Entry 9H90 (electron microscopy, 2.80 A resolution); this record covers chains a and k of the 18 polymer chains in the assembly.

Chain a:
Molecule: 16S ribosomal RNA
Organism: Vibrio natriegens
Sequence (1544 nucleotides; each row starts with the number of its first residue):
     1 AAAUUGAAGA GUUUGAUCAU GGCUCAGAUU GAACGCUGGC GGCAGGCCUA ACACAUGCAA
    61 GUCGAGCGGA AACGAGUUAU CUGAACCUUC GGGGAACGAU AACGGCGUCG AGCGGCGGAC
   121 GGGUGAGUAA UGCCUAGGAA AUUGCCCUGA UGUGGGGGAU AACCAUUGGA AACGAUGGCU
   181 AAUACCGCAU GAUGCCUACG GGCCAAAGAG GGGGACCUUC GGGCCUCUCG CGUCAGGAUA
   241 UGCCUAGGUG GGAUUAGCUA GUUGGUGAGG UAAGGGCUCA CCAAGGCGAC GAUCCCUAGC
   301 UGGUCUGAGA GGAUGAUCAG CCACACUGGA ACUGAGACAC GGUCCAGACU CCUACGGGAG
   361 GCAGCAGUGG GGAAUAUUGC ACAAUGGGCG CAAGCCUGAU GCAGCCAUGC CGCGUGUGUG
   421 AAGAAGGCCU UCGGGUUGUA AAGCACUUUC AGUCGUGAGG AAGGUAGUGU AGUUAAUAGC
   481 UGCAUUAUUU GACGUUAGCG ACAGAAGAAG CACCGGCUAA CUCCGUGCCA GCAGCCGCGG
   541 UAAUACGGAG GGUGCGAGCG UUAAUCGGAA UUACUGGGCG UAAAGCGCAU GCAGGUGGUU
   601 UGUUAAGUCA GAUGUGAAAG CCCGGGGCUC AACCUCGGAA UAGCAUUUGA AACUGGCAGA
   661 CUAGAGUACU GUAGAGGGGG GUAGAAUUUC AGGUGUAGCG GUGAAAUGCG UAGAGAUCUG
   721 AAGGAAUACC GGUGGCGAAG GCGGCCCCCU GGACAGAUAC UGACACUCAG AUGCGAAAGC
   781 GUGGGGAGCA AACAGGAUUA GAUACCCUGG UAGUCCACGC CGUAAACGAU GUCUACUUGG
   841 AGGUUGUGGC CUUGAGCCGU GGCUUUCGGA GCUAACGCGU UAAGUAGACC GCCUGGGGAG
   901 UACGGUCGCA AGAUUAAAAC UCAAAUGAAU UGACGGGGGC CCGCACAAGC GGUGGAGCAU
   961 GUGGUUUAAU UCGAUGCAAC GCGAAGAACC UUACCUACUC UUGACAUCCA GAGAACUUUU
  1021 CAGAGAUGAA UUGGUGCCUU CGGGAACUCU GAGACAGGUG CUGCAUGGCU GUCGUCAGCU
  1081 CGUGUUGUGA AAUGUUGGGU UAAGUCCCGC AACGAGCGCA ACCCUUAUCC UUGUUUGCCA
  1141 GCGAGUAAUG UCGGGAACUC CAGGGAGACU GCCGGUGAUA AACCGGAGGA AGGUGGGGAU
  1201 GACGUCAAGU CAUCAUGGCC CUUACGAGUA GGGCUACACA CGUGCUACAA UGGCGCAUAC
  1261 AGAGGGCGGC CAACUUGCGA AAGUGAGCGA AUCCCAAAAA GUGCGUCGUA GUCCGGAUUG
  1321 GAGUCUGCAA CUCGACUCCA UGAAGUCGGA AUCGCUAGUA AUCGUGGAUC AGAAUGCCAC
  1381 GGUGAAUACG UUCCCGGGCC UUGUACACAC CGCCCGUCAC ACCAUGGGAG UGGGCUGCAA
  1441 AAGAAGUAGG UAGUUUAACC UUCGGGGGGA CGCUUACCAC UUUGUGGUUC AUGACUGGGG
  1501 UGAAGUCGUA ACAAGGUAGC GCUAGGGGAA CCUGGCGCUG GAUC
Unresolved in the structure: 73-107
Residues lining bound ligands: spectinomycin (SCM): C1073, G1074, C1076, G1078, C1079, A1202, C1203, G1204, U1205, G1397, G1398, C1399

Chain k:
Protein: 30S ribosomal protein S11
Organism: Vibrio natriegens
Reference sequence: A0AAN0Y004 (A0AAN0Y004_VIBNA); residue numbers follow UniProt; this construct covers 1-129
Chain sequence (129 residues; row label = number of the first residue in the row):
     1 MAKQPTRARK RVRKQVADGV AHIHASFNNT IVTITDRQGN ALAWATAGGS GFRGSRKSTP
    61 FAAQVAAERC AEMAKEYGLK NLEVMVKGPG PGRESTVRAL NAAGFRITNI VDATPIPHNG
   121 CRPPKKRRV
Unresolved in the structure: 1-12

Interface between chain a and chain k:
Pairs across the interface - 84 pairs, chain a then chain k:
  G684(a) with His-118(k), hydrogen bond to the base
  A685(a) with Ile-116(k), hydrogen bond to the sugar; Pro-117(k), base contact; His-118(k), hydrogen bond to the base; Asn-119(k), base contact; Gly-120(k), base contact
  A686(a) with Pro-115(k), phosphate contact; Ile-116(k), sugar contact; Pro-117(k), sugar contact
  U687(a) with Cys-121(k), base contact
  G693(a) with Gly-39(k), hydrogen bond to the base; Asn-40(k), hydrogen bond to the base
  U694(a) with Asn-40(k), sugar contact; Ala-41(k), hydrogen bond to the sugar
  G695(a) with Ala-41(k), sugar contact; Leu-42(k), phosphate contact; Trp-44(k), hydrogen bond to the sugar
  U696(a) with Trp-44(k), hydrogen bond to the sugar
  A697(a) with Trp-44(k), sugar contact
  G698(a) with Trp-44(k), sugar contact; Thr-46(k), hydrogen bond to the phosphate; Gly-49(k), phosphate contact
  C699(a) with Asn-29(k), hydrogen bond to the phosphate; Thr-46(k), hydrogen bond to the phosphate; Gly-48(k), phosphate contact; Gly-49(k), phosphate contact
  G700(a) with Ser-26(k), phosphate contact; Asn-29(k), phosphate contact
  G701(a) with Asn-28(k), hydrogen bond to the phosphate; Lys-57(k), hydrogen bond to the base
  U702(a) with Asn-28(k), hydrogen bond to the phosphate; Gly-54(k), base contact; Lys-57(k), base contact; Arg-127(k), salt bridge to the phosphate
  G703(a) with Arg-127(k), salt bridge to the phosphate
  A704(a) with Ser-55(k), phosphate contact
  A705(a) with Gly-54(k), phosphate contact
  A714(a) with Trp-44(k), base contact
  G715(a) with Ile-31(k), base contact; Trp-44(k), base contact
  A716(a) with His-24(k), phosphate contact; Ile-31(k), sugar contact; Thr-33(k), hydrogen bond to the sugar; Ala-41(k), base contact
  U717(a) with His-22(k), hydrogen bond to the phosphate; Thr-35(k), sugar contact; Gly-39(k), hydrogen bond to the sugar; Lys-87(k), salt bridge to the phosphate
  C718(a) with His-22(k), phosphate contact; Gln-38(k), hydrogen bond to the sugar; Gly-39(k), sugar contact
  G724(a) with Cys-121(k), base contact
  A725(a) with Gly-120(k), base contact
  A726(a) with Asn-119(k), base contact; Gly-120(k), sugar contact
  U727(a) with His-118(k), sugar contact; Asn-119(k), sugar contact
  A728(a) with Pro-117(k), sugar contact; His-118(k), stacking on the base; Asn-119(k), hydrogen bond to the sugar
  A787(a) with Cys-121(k), base contact
  G788(a) with Cys-121(k), sugar contact; Arg-122(k), hydrogen bond to the sugar
  C789(a) with Arg-122(k), sugar contact; Pro-123(k), sugar contact; Pro-124(k), phosphate contact; Lys-125(k), phosphate contact
  A790(a) with Pro-124(k), phosphate contact; Lys-125(k), hydrogen bond to the phosphate
  A791(a) with Lys-125(k), salt bridge to the phosphate
  C805(a) with Arg-128(k), hydrogen bond to the sugar; Val-129(k), sugar contact
  C806(a) with Arg-127(k), hydrogen bond to the phosphate; Arg-128(k), salt bridge to the phosphate; Val-129(k), sugar contact
  C807(a) with Arg-127(k), salt bridge to the phosphate
  U1517(a) with Arg-128(k), hydrogen bond to the base; Val-129(k), sugar contact
  U1533(a) with Lys-125(k), hydrogen bond to the phosphate; Arg-128(k), salt bridge to the phosphate
  G1534(a) with Lys-125(k), salt bridge to the phosphate; Arg-128(k), salt bridge to the phosphate
  G1535(a) with Arg-122(k), salt bridge to the phosphate
  C1536(a) with Arg-122(k), salt bridge to the phosphate
Also at the interface, not in a pair above, chain a (41 interface residues in all): A1518
Also at the interface, not in a pair above, chain k (39 interface residues in all): Arg-53, Arg-69, Tyr-77, Lys-126

Overview:
41 residues of chain a and 39 residues of chain k are in contact, with 25 hydrogen bonds, 11 salt bridges and
1 aromatic stacking contact. Polar contacts include G684(a)/His-118(k), A685(a)/His-118(k) and
G693(a)/Gly-39(k). Bound to chain a: spectinomycin.
Here chain a is 16S ribosomal RNA and chain k is 30S ribosomal protein S11, both from Vibrio natriegens. Entry
9H90 (Cryo-EM structure of the Vibrio natrigens 30S ribosomal subunit in complex with spectinomycin) was
determined by electron microscopy.
